Entry 8HIQ (electron microscopy, 3.20 A resolution); this record covers chain A.

[Chain A]
Molecule: Glutamate dehydrogenase
From: Thermococcus profundus
Notes: EC 1.4.1.3
UniProtKB: O74024 (DHE3_THEPR); residue numbers follow UniProt; this construct covers 1-419
Sequence (419 residues; each row starts with the number of its first residue):
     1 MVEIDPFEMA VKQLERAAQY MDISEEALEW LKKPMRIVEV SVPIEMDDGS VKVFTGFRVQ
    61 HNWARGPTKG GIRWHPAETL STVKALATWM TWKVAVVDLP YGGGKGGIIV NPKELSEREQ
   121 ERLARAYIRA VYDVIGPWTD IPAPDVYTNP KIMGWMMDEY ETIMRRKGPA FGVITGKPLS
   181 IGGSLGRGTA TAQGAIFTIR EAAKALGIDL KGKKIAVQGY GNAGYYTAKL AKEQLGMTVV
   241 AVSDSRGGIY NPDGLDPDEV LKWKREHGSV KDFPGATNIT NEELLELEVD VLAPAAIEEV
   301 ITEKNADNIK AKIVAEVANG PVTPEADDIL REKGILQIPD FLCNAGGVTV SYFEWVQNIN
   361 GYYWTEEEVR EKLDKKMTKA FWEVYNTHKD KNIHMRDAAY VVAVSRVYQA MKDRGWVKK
Unresolved in the structure: 1-3
Residues lining bound ligands: NADP (NAP; NADP nicotinamide-adenine-dinucleotide phosphate): Pro144, Asp145, Val146, Thr148, Pro150, Gly176, Arg187, Gly219, Tyr220, Gly221, Asn222, Asp244, Ser245, Lys264, Ala296, Ile297
UniProt features mapped onto this chain:
  - active site: Lys105
  - binding site (NAD(+)): Gly219 to Tyr225

[Overview]
Ligands of chain A: NADP. UniProt lists active-site residue Lys105 and 7 NAD+-binding residues.
Chain A is Glutamate dehydrogenase (Thermococcus profundus); the structure, cryoEM structure of glutamate
dehydrogenase from Thermococcus profundus in complex with NADP, was determined by electron microscopy,
deposited together with 8HHO, 8HIZ, 8HJ3 and 8HJ9.
